PDB entry 7PG2 | electron microscopy, 6.70 A resolution (low resolution: residue-level contacts below are approximate; hydrogen-bond / salt-bridge calls are withheld) | chains B and C of the 8 polymer chains in the assembly

Chain B:
Molecule: Isoform Short of Insulin receptor
From: Homo sapiens
Notes: EC 2.7.10.1
Reference sequence: P06213 (INSR_HUMAN), isoform P06213-2; residues -26 to 1343 here correspond to UniProt positions 1-1370 (UniProt number = residue number + 27)
Chain sequence (1382 residues; numbered -26 to 1355; the number before each row is that of its first residue; numbers below 1 keep their minus sign (Met-26 is residue -26)):
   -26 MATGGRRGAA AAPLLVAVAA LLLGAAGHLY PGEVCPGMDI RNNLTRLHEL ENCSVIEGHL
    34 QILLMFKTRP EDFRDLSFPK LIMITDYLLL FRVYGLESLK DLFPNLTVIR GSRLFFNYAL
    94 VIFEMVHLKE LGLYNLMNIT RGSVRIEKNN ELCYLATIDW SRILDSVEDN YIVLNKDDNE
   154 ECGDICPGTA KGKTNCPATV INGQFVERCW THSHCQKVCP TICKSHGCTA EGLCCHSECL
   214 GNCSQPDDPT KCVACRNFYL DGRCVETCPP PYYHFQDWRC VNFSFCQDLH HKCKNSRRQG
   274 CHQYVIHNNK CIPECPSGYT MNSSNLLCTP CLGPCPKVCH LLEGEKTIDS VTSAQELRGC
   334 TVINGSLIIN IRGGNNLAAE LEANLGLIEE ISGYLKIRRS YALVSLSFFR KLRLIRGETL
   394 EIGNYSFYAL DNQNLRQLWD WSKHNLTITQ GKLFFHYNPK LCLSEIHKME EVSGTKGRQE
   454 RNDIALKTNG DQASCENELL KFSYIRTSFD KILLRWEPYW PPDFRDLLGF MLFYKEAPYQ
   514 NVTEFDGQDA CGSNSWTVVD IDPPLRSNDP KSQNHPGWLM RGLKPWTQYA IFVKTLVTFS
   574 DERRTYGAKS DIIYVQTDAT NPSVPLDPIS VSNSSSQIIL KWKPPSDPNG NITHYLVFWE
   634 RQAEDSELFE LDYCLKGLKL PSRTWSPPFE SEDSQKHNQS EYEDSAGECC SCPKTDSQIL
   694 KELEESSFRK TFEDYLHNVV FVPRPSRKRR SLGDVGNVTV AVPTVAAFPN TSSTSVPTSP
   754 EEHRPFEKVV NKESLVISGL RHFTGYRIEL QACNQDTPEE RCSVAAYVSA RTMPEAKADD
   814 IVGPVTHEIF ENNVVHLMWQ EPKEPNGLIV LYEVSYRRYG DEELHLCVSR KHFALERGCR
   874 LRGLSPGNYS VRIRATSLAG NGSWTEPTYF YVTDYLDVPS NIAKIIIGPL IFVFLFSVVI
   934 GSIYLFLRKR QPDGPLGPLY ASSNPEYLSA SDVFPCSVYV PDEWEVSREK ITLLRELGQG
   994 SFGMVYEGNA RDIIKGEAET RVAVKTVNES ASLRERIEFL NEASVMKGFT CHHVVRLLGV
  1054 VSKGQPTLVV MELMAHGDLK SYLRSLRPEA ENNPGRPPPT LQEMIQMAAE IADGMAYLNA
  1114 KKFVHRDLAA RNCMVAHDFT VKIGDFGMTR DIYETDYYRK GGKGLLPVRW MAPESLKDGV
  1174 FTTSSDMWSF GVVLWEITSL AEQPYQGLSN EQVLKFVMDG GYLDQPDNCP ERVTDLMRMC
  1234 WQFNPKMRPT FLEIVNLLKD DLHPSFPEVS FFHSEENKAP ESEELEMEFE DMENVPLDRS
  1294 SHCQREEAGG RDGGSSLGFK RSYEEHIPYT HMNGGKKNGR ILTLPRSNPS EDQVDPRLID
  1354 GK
Not modelled in the structure: -26 to 0, 163-167, 173-176, 268-273, 540-545, 648-674, 719-755, 908-1355
Sequence notes: expression tag (1344-1355)
Cystine bridges: Cys8-Cys26, Cys126-Cys155, Cys159-Cys182, Cys169-Cys188, Cys192-Cys201, Cys196-Cys207, Cys208-Cys216, Cys212-Cys225, Cys228-Cys237, Cys241-Cys253, Cys259-Cys284, Cys266-Cys274, Cys288-Cys301, Cys304-Cys308, Cys312-Cys333, Cys435-Cys468, Cys647-Cys860, Cys682-Cys685, Cys786-Cys795

Chain C:
Molecule: Insulin
From: Homo sapiens
Reference sequence: P01308 (INS_HUMAN); residues 1-21 here correspond to UniProt positions 90-110 (UniProt number = residue number + 89)
Chain sequence (21 residues; row label = number of the first residue in the row):
     1 GIVEQCCTSI CSLYQLENYC N
Cystine bridges: Cys6-Cys11

Interface between chain B and chain C:
Residue-residue contacts (15; chain B residue first):
  Asp707(B) - Val3(C)
  His710(B) - Ile2(C)
  His710(B) - Val3(C)
  Asn711(B) - Gly1(C)
  Asn711(B) - Ile2(C)
  Asn711(B) - Val3(C)
  Phe714(B) - Ile2(C)
  Phe714(B) - Tyr19(C)
  Val715(B) - Tyr19(C)
  Pro716(B) - Asn18(C)
  Pro716(B) - Tyr19(C)
  Arg717(B) - Glu17(C)
  Arg717(B) - Asn18(C)
  Arg717(B) - Cys20(C)
  Arg717(B) - Asn21(C)
Other interface residues (no listed pair), chain B (10 interface residues in all): Asp496, Arg498, Pro718
Other interface residues (no listed pair), chain C (9 interface residues in all): Cys7

Summary:
The interface between chain B and chain C involves 10 residues on one side and 9 on the other.
Chain B is Isoform Short of Insulin receptor and chain C is Insulin, both from Homo sapiens; the structure,
Low resolution Cryo-EM structure of full-length insulin receptor bound to 3 insulin, conf 1, was determined by
electron microscopy, deposited together with 7PG0, 7PG3 and 7PG4.
